PDB entry 7VAU | electron microscopy, 3.30 A resolution | chains G and H of the 12 polymer chains in the assembly

[Chain G]
Name: V-type ATP synthase subunit D
From: Thermus thermophilus HB8
Reference sequence: O87880 (VATD_THET8); residue numbers follow UniProt; this construct covers 1-223
Amino-acid sequence (223 residues; row label = number of the first residue in the row):
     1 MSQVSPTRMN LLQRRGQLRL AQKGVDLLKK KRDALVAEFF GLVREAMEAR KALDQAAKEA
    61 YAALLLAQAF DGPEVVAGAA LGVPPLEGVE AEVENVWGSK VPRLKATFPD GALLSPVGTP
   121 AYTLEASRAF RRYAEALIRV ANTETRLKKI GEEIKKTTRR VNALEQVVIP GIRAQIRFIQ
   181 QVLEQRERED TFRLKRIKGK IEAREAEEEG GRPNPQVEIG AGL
Not modelled in the structure: 1-3, 210-223

[Chain H]
Name: V-type ATP synthase subunit F
From: Thermus thermophilus HB8
Reference sequence: P74903 (VATF_THET8); residue numbers follow UniProt; this construct covers 1-104
Amino-acid sequence (104 residues; numbered 1 to 104; the number before each row is that of its first residue):
     1 MAVIADPETA QGFRLAGLEG YGASSAEEAQ SLLETLVERG GYALVAVDEA LLPDPERAVE
    61 RLMRGRDLPV LLPIAGLKEA FQGHDVEGYM RELVRKTIGF DIKL

[Chain G / chain H interface]
Contacting residue pairs (39; chain G residue first):
  Phe39(G) - Thr97(H)
  Phe40(G) - Ile102(H)  hydrophobic
  Met47(G) - Glu87(H)
  Arg50(G) - Pro73(H)  hydrogen bond (side chain-backbone)
  Arg50(G) - Tyr89(H)
  Leu53(G) - Ile74(H)  hydrophobic
  Lys58(G) - Ala80(H)
  Tyr61(G) - Thr9(H)  hydrogen bond
  Tyr61(G) - Gly76(H)
  Tyr61(G) - Leu77(H)  hydrogen bond (side chain-backbone)
  Tyr61(G) - Ala80(H)  hydrophobic
  Tyr61(G) - Phe81(H)  hydrophobic
  Leu65(G) - Phe81(H)  hydrophobic
  Gln68(G) - Gln11(H)
  Pro73(G) - Gln11(H)
  Val76(G) - Gln11(H)
  Ala80(G) - Leu15(H)  hydrophobic
  Val83(G) - Leu15(H)
  Pro85(G) - Gly17(H)
  Leu86(G) - Met1(H)
  Leu86(G) - Gly17(H)  hydrogen bond (backbone-backbone)
  Glu87(G) - Tyr42(H)
  Gly88(G) - Tyr42(H)  hydrogen bond (backbone-side chain)
  Val89(G) - Tyr42(H)  hydrogen bond (backbone-side chain)
  Ala91(G) - Leu68(H)  hydrophobic
  Pro102(G) - Asp67(H)
  Ser127(G) - Leu15(H)
  Phe130(G) - Gly12(H)
  Phe130(G) - Phe13(H)
  Phe130(G) - Ala16(H)  hydrophobic
  Arg131(G) - Ala16(H)  hydrogen bond (side chain-backbone)
  Tyr133(G) - Phe13(H)  hydrophobic
  Tyr133(G) - Ile74(H)
  Leu137(G) - Ile74(H)  hydrophobic
  Ala141(G) - Leu72(H)  hydrophobic
  Glu144(G) - Tyr89(H)  hydrogen bond
  Thr145(G) - Val70(H)
  Lys148(G) - Glu56(H)
  Lys155(G) - Thr97(H)
Other interface residues (no listed pair), chain G (43 interface residues in all): Val43, Ala46, Lys51, Asp54, Leu64, Ala77, Ala79, Pro84, Leu104, Ala126, Val140, Leu147, Gly151
Other interface residues (no listed pair), chain H (36 interface residues in all): Glu8, Arg14, Leu18, Leu44, Ala46, His84, Val86, Met90, Leu93, Val94, Lys96, Ile98

[Overview]
Chain G and chain H form an interface of 43 and 36 residues respectively; the contacts include 8 hydrogen
bonds. Polar contacts include Arg50(G)-Pro73(H), Tyr61(G)-Thr9(H) and Tyr61(G)-Leu77(H).
Here chain G is V-type ATP synthase subunit D and chain H is V-type ATP synthase subunit F, both from Thermus
thermophilus HB8. Entry 7VAU (V1EG of V/A-ATPase from Thermus thermophilus at low ATP concentration, state2-2)
was determined by electron microscopy, deposited together with 7VAI, 7VAJ, 7VAK, 7VAL, 7VAM, 7VAN and 11
further entries.
